8UOT - chains 7 and T of the 30 polymer chains in the assembly; structure by electron microscopy, 3.70 A resolution.

# Chain 7
Molecule: General transcription and DNA repair factor IIH helicase subunit XPB
Source organism: Saccharomyces cerevisiae
Notes: EC 3.6.4.12
UniProt: Q00578 (RAD25_YEAST); residue numbers follow UniProt; this construct covers 1-843
Chain sequence (843 residues; row label = number of the first residue in the row):
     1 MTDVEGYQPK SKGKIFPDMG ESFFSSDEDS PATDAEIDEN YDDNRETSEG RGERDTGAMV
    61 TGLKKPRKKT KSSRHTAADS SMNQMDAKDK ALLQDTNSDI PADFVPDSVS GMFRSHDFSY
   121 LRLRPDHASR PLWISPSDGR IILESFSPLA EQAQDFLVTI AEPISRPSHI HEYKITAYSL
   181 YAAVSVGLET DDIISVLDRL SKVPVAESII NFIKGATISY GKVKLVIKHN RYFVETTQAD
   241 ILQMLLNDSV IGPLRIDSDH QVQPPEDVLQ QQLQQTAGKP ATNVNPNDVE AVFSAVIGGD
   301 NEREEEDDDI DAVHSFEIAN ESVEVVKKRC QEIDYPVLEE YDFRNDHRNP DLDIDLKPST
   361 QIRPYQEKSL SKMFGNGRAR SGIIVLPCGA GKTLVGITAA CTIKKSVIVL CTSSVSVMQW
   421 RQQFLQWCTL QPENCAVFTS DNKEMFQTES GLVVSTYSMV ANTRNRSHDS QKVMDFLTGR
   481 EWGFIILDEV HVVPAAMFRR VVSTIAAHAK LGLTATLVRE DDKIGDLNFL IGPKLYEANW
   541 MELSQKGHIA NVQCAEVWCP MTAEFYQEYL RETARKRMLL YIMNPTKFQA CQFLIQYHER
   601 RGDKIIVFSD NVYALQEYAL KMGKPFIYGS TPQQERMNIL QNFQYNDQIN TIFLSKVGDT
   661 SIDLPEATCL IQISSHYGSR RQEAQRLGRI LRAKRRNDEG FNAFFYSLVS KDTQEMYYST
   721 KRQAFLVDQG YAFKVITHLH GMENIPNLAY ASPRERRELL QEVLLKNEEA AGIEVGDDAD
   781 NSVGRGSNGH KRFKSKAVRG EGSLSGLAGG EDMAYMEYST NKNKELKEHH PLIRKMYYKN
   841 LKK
Not modelled in the structure: 1-99, 253-312, 768-843
Curated features (UniProtKB/Swiss-Prot):
  - motif: Lys64 to His75 (Nuclear localization signal), Asp488 to His491 (DEAH box)
  - binding site (ATP): Leu386 to Thr393
  - modified residue: Ser752 (Phosphoserine)
  - natural variant: Trp427 (W427L: In suppressor mutant)
  - mutagenesis: Lys392 (K392R: Lethal in vivo. Defective in translation in vitro), Glu489 (E489Q: Loss of DNA translocase function of TFHII), Val798 to Lys843 (Increased UV sensitivity)
Bound ions: Mg2+ near Ser655 (its only coordinating residue here)

# Chain T
Molecule: template DNA strand
Sequence (64 nucleotides; numbered -54 to 9; the number before each row is that of its first residue; numbers below 1 keep their minus sign (DG-54 is residue -54)):
   -54 GATAACAAGT AAAGTACTCA TCGATGAAAA AATGAATGTA GAGCCCTTTT TATATGTTTT
     6 CACC

# Interface between chain 7 and chain T
Pairs across the interface - 23 pairs, chain 7 then chain T:
  Ser413(7) with DA-43(T), phosphate contact
  Thr439(7) with DA-42(T), hydrogen bond to the phosphate
  Ser440(7) with DA-42(T), hydrogen bond to the phosphate; DG-41(T), hydrogen bond to the phosphate
  Lys443(7) with DG-41(T), salt bridge to the phosphate
  Met459(7) with DA-42(T), phosphate contact
  Arg464(7) with DA-43(T), base contact
  Asn465(7) with DA-42(T), hydrogen bond to the base; DG-41(T), sugar contact
  Arg466(7) with DG-41(T), phosphate contact
  Ser467(7) with DG-41(T), hydrogen bond to the phosphate
  Ser470(7) with DG-41(T), phosphate contact
  Arg575(7) with DA-48(T), hydrogen bond to the base
  Asp610(7) with DG-46(T), phosphate contact
  Asn611(7) with DG-46(T), hydrogen bond to the phosphate
  Val612(7) with DG-46(T), phosphate contact; DT-45(T), phosphate contact
  Tyr628(7) with DT-45(T), phosphate contact
  Gly629(7) with DT-45(T), hydrogen bond to the phosphate; DA-44(T), phosphate contact
  Ser630(7) with DT-45(T), base contact
  Ser655(7) with DT-45(T), hydrogen bond to the phosphate
  Val657(7) with DA-44(T), phosphate contact
Interface residues without a listed pair, chain 7 (23 interface residues in all): Thr412, Ser414, Ser458, Lys656
Interface residues without a listed pair, chain T (8 interface residues in all): DT-40

# Overview
Chain 7 and chain T form an interface of 23 and 8 residues respectively; the contacts include 9 hydrogen bonds
and 1 salt bridge. Polar pairs include Asn465(7)-DA-42(T), Arg575(7)-DA-48(T) and Thr439(7)-DA-42(T). From
UniProt: 8 ATP-binding residues and 4 mutagenesis sites on chain 7.
Chain 7 is General transcription and DNA repair factor IIH helicase subunit XPB (Saccharomyces cerevisiae) and
chain T is template DNA strand; the structure, Composite map of PICdeltaTFIIK form1, was determined by
electron microscopy (same publication as 8UOQ).
